Entry 6O5B (electron microscopy, 3.60 A resolution); this record covers chains E and H of the 12 polymer chains in the assembly.

[Chain E]
Name: Calcium uniporter protein, mitochondrial
Organism: Homo sapiens
UniProtKB: Q8NE86 (MCU_HUMAN); residues 1-351 here = UniProt positions 1-351
Amino-acid sequence (351 residues; numbered 1 to 351; the number before each row is that of its first residue):
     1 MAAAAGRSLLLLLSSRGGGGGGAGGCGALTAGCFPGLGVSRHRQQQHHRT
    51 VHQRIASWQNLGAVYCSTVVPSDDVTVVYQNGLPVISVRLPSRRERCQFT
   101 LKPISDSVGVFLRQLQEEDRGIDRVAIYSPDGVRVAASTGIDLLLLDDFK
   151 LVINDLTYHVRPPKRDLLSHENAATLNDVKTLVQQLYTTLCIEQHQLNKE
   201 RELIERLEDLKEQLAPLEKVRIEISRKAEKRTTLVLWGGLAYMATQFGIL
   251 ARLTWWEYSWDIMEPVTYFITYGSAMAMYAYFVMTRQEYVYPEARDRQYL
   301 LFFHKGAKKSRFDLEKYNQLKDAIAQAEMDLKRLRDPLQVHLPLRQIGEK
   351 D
Not modelled in the structure: 1-73, 344-351
Curated features (UniProtKB/Swiss-Prot):
  - region: Thr-285 to Val-290 (Juxtamembrane helix)
  - motif: Trp-260 to Tyr-268 (Selectivity filter)
  - binding site (Ca(2+)): Glu-264
  - modified residue: Ser-57 (Phosphoserine), Ser-92 (Phosphoserine), Cys-97 (S-glutathionyl cysteine), Lys-332 (N6-acetyllysine)
  - mutagenesis: Ser-57 (S57A: Decreased MCU current; when associated with A-92), Cys-66 (C66A: Does not affect glutathionylation in response to reactive oxygen species), Ser-92 (S92A: Decreased MCU current; when associated with A-57; S92A: Impairs calcium uptake, but has no effect on oligomerization and interaction with MICU1 and MICU2), Cys-97 (C97A: Abolished glutathionylation in response to reactive oxygen species), Asp-123 (D123R: No effect on calcium uptake in presence of high concentrations of calcium. Abolished dimerization of MCU), Lys-180 (K180A: No effect on calcium uptake, oligomerization and interaction with MICU1 and MICU2), Cys-191 (C191A: Does not affect glutathionylation in response to reactive oxygen species), Leu-240 (L240W: Abolished calcium uptake), Ala-241 (A241W: Abolished interaction with EMRE/SMDT1 and calcium uptake), Gly-248 (G248W: Abolished calcium uptake), Glu-257 (E257A: According to a report, inhibits calcium uptake. According to a subsequent report, does not affect greatly calcium uptake; E257S: Does not affect greatly calcium uptake), Ser-259 (S259A: Does not inhibit calcium uptake. Strongly reduced sensitivity to ruthenium red inhibition; S259R: Prevents entrance of calcium into the pore), 16 further mutagenesis entries in UniProt
Metal / ion sites: Ca2+: Glu-264 (shared with 1 residue of chain A; 1 residue of chain C; 1 residue of chain G)
From the paper describing this entry:
  - mutagenesis - D123R: abolished binding to dimerization of HsMCU
  - post-translational modification sites: Cys-97 (citing earlier work)

[Chain H]
Name: Essential MCU regulator, mitochondrial
Organism: Homo sapiens
UniProtKB: Q9H4I9 (EMRE_HUMAN); residues 1-107 here = UniProt positions 1-107
Amino-acid sequence (107 residues; each row starts with the number of its first residue):
     1 MASGAARWLVLAPVRSGALRSGPSLRKDGDVSAAWSGSGRSLVPSRSVIV
    51 TRSGAILPKPVKMSFGLLRVFSIVIPFLYVGTLISKNFAALLEEHDIFVP
   101 EDDDDDD
Not modelled in the structure: 1-47, 96-107
Curated features (UniProtKB/Swiss-Prot):
  - motif: Gly-81 to Ser-85 (GXXXX[G/A/S])
  - mutagenesis: Pro-58 (P58W: Abolished interaction with MCU), Lys-59 (K59W: Abolished interaction with MCU), Pro-60 (P60A/W: Abolished interaction with MCU), Leu-67 to Val-70 (Does not affect interaction with MCU), Gly-81 (G81W: Abolishes calcium uptake into mitochondria), Leu-83 (L83W: Promotes association with MCU, protecting SMDT1/EMRE from degradation by AFG3L2 and SP7), Ser-85 (S85W: Abolishes calcium uptake into mitochondria. Promotes association with MCU, protecting SMDT1/EMRE from degradation by AFG3L2 and SP7), Glu-101 to Asp-107 (Abolishes regulation of calcium uptake into mitochondria)

[Interface between chain E and chain H]
Residue-residue contacts (27; chain E residue first):
  Met-276(E) / Val-74(H)  hydrophobic
  Ala-280(E) / Val-70(H)  hydrophobic
  Met-284(E) / Met-63(H)  hydrophobic
  Met-284(E) / Leu-67(H)  hydrophobic
  Met-284(E) / Val-70(H)  hydrophobic
  Asp-296(E) / Val-48(H)
  Asp-296(E) / Ile-49(H)
  Arg-297(E) / Pro-60(H)
  Arg-297(E) / Val-61(H)  hydrogen bond (side chain-backbone)
  Arg-297(E) / Lys-62(H)
  Tyr-299(E) / Ile-49(H)  hydrophobic
  Leu-300(E) / Leu-57(H)  hydrophobic
  Leu-300(E) / Pro-58(H)
  Leu-300(E) / Pro-60(H)
  Leu-301(E) / Lys-59(H)
  Leu-301(E) / Pro-60(H)  hydrophobic
  Leu-301(E) / Lys-62(H)
  Phe-303(E) / Ile-56(H)  hydrophobic
  His-304(E) / Leu-57(H)
  His-304(E) / Pro-58(H)
  His-304(E) / Lys-59(H)
  Tyr-317(E) / Ile-56(H)  hydrophobic
  Asn-318(E) / Ala-55(H)
  Lys-321(E) / Ser-53(H)
  Lys-321(E) / Gly-54(H)
  Asp-322(E) / Ser-53(H)
  Ala-325(E) / Ser-53(H)
Other interface residues (no listed pair), chain E (18 interface residues in all): Arg-221, Val-283, Lys-305
Other interface residues (no listed pair), chain H (17 interface residues in all): Val-50

[Overview]
Chain E and chain H form an interface of 18 and 17 residues respectively, with 1 hydrogen bond. Its one
hydrogen-bonded contact is Arg-297(E)/Val-61(H). From the paper: D123R of chain E abolishes binding to
dimerization of HsMCU; a modification site at Cys-97(E).
Here chain E is Calcium uniporter protein, mitochondrial and chain H is Essential MCU regulator,
mitochondrial, both from Homo sapiens. Entry 6O5B (Monomer of a cation channel) was determined by electron
microscopy (same publication as 6O58).
